Entry 6N58 (electron microscopy, 3.78 A resolution); this record covers chains I and M of the 7 polymer chains in the assembly.

[Chain I]
Molecule: DNA-directed RNA polymerase subunit beta
Source organism: Escherichia coli
Notes: EC 2.7.7.6
Reference sequence: P0A8V2 (RPOB_ECOLI); residues 1-1342 here = UniProt positions 1-1342
Amino-acid sequence (1342 residues; numbered 1 to 1342; the number before each row is that of its first residue):
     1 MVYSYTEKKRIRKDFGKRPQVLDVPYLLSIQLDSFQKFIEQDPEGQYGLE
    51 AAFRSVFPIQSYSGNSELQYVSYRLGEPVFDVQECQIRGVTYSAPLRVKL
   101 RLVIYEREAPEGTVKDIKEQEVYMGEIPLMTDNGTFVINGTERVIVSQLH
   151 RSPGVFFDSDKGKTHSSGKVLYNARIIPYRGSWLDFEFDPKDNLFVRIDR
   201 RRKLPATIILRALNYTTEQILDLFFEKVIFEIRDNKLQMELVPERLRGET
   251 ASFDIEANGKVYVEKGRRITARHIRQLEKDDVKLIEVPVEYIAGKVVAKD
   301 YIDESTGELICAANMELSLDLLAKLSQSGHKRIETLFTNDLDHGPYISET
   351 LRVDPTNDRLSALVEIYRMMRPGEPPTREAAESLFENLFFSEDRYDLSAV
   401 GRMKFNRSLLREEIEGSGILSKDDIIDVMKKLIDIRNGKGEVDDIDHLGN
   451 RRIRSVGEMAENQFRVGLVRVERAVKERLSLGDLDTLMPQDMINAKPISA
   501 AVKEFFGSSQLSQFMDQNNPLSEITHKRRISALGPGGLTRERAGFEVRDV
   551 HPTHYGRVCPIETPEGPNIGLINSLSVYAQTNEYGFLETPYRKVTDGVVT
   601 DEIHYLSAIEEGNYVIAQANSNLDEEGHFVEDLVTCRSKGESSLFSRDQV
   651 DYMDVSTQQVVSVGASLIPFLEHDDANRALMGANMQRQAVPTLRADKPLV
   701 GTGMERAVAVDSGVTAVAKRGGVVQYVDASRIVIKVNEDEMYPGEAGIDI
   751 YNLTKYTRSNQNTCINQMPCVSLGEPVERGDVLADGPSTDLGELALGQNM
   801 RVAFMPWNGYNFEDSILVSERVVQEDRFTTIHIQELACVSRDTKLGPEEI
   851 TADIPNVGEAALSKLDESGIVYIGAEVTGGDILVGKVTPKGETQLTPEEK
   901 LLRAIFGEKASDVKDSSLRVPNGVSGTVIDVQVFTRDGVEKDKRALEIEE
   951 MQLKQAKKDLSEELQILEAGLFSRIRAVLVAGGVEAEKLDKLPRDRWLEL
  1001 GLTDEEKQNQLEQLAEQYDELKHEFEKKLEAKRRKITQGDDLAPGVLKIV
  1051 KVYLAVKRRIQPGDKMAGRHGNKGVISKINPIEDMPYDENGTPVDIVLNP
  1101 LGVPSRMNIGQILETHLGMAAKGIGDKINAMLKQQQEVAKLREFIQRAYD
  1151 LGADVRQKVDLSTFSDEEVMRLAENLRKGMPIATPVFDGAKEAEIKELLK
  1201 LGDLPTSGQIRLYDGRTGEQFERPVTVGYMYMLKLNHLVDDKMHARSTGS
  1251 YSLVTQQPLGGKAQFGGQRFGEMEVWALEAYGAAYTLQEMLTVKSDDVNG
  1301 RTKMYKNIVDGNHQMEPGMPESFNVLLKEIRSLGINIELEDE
Not modelled in the structure: 1
UniProt features mapped onto this chain:
  - modified residue (N6-acetyllysine): Lys1022, Lys1200
  - mutagenesis: Ile561 (I561S: Resistant to antibiotics salinamide A and B), Ile569 (I569S: Resistant to antibiotics salinamide A and B), Ala665 (A665E: Resistant to antibiotics salinamide A and B), Asp675 (D675A/G: Resistant to antibiotics salinamide A and B), Asn677 (N677H/K: Resistant to antibiotics salinamide A and B), Leu680 (L680M: Resistant to antibiotics salinamide A and B), Glu813 (E813K: Disrupts the enzyme's active center)
Ligand contacts: chapso (1N7): Gln725, Tyr726, Ile748, Glu962, Gln965, Ile966, Ala969, Arg994

[Chain M]
Molecule: Protein TraR
Source organism: Escherichia coli
Reference sequence: P41065 (TRAR_ECOLI); residue numbers follow UniProt; this construct covers 2-73
Amino-acid sequence (72 residues; row label = number of the first residue in the row):
     2 SDEADEAYSVTEQLTMTGINRIRQKINAHGIPVYLCEACGNPIPEARRKI
    52 FPGVTLCVECQAYQERQRKHYA
UniProt features mapped onto this chain:
  - zinc finger: Cys37 to Cys61 (dksA C4-type)
Metal / ion sites: Zn2+: Cys37, Cys40, Cys58, Cys61
Ligand contacts: chapso (1N7): Ser10, Gln14, Met17, Asn21
From the paper describing this entry:
  - mutagenesis - P43A, P45A: decreased binding to RNAP

[Chain I / chain M interface]
Contacting residue pairs - 30 pairs, chain I then chain M:
  Gly162(I) with Tyr72(M)
  Ser167(I) with Ala73(M)
  Gly168(I) with Tyr72(M)
  Lys169(I) with Tyr72(M)
  Val170(I) with His71(M); Tyr72(M), hydrophobic
  Tyr172(I) with His71(M)
  Arg268(I) with Cys40(M); Cys61(M), hydrogen bond; Tyr64(M)
  Thr270(I) with Asn42(M); Glu60(M)
  Asp340(I) with Gln68(M)
  Leu341(I) with Tyr64(M), hydrophobic; Arg67(M)
  Asp342(I) with Arg67(M), salt bridge
  Ile435(I) with His71(M)
  Arg436(I) with His71(M), hydrogen bond (backbone-side chain)
  Gly438(I) with His71(M)
  Glu441(I) with Lys70(M), salt bridge
  Gly566(I) with Glu4(M)
  Asn677(I) with Ala8(M)
  Arg678(I) with Asp3(M), salt bridge; Ala5(M); Asp6(M), salt bridge
  Met681(I) with Asp3(M); Ala5(M), hydrophobic
  Lys1073(I) with Asp3(M), salt bridge
  Arg1106(I) with Asp3(M), salt bridge; Asp6(M)
Interface residues without a listed pair, chain I (28 interface residues in all): Gly248, Ala271, Asn437, Gly440, Glu565, Ser1105, Met1107
Interface residues without a listed pair, chain M (17 interface residues in all): Tyr9

[Overview]
28 residues of chain I face 17 of chain M across their interface; the contacts include 2 hydrogen bonds and 6
salt bridges. Polar pairs include Asp342(I)-Arg67(M), Glu441(I)-Lys70(M) and Arg678(I)-Asp3(M). Chain I binds
chapso. Ligands of chain M: chapso. From the paper: P43A and P45A of chain M reduce binding to RNAP.
Chain I is DNA-directed RNA polymerase subunit beta and chain M is Protein TraR, both from Escherichia coli;
the structure, Cryo-EM structure of Escherichia coli RNAP polymerase bound with TraR in conformation II, was
determined by electron microscopy (same publication as 6N57, 6OUL and 6P1K).
